Entry 6A3B (X-ray diffraction, 2.51 A resolution); this record covers chains B and C of the 4 polymer chains in the assembly.

Chain B:
Protein: Ran-specific GTPase-activating protein 1
Organism: Saccharomyces cerevisiae
Notes: fragment: lacking C-terminal inhibitory tail and H9 loop
UniProtKB: P41920 (YRB1_YEAST); residue numbers follow UniProt; this construct covers 62-201
Amino-acid sequence (143 residues; each row starts with the number of its first residue):
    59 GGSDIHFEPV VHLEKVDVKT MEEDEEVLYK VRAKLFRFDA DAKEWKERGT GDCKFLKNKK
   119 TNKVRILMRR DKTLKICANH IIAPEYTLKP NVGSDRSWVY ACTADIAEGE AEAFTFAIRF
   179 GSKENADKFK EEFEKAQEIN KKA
Not modelled in the structure: 59-63, 70-77, 201
Construct notes: expression tag (59-61)

Chain C:
Protein: Exportin-1
Organism: Saccharomyces cerevisiae (strain ATCC 204508 / S288c)
UniProtKB: P30822 (XPO1_YEAST); residue numbers follow UniProt; this construct covers 1-376, 414-440, 462-1058
Amino-acid sequence (1003 residues; row label = number of the first residue in the row; note: 58 numbers in that range are skipped by the numbering (no residue carries them; nothing is unmodelled there); numbers below 1 keep their minus sign (Gly-2 is residue -2)):
    -2 GGSMEGILDF SNDLDIALLD QVVSTFYQGS GVQQKQAQEI LTKFQDNPDA WQKADQILQF
    58 STNPQSKFIA LSILDKLITR KWKLLPNDHR IGIRNFVVGM IISMCQDDEV FKTQKNLINK
   118 SDLTLVQILK QEWPQNWPEF IPELIGSSSS SVNVCENNMI VLKLLSEEVF DFSAEQMTQA
   178 KALHLKNSMS KEFEQIFKLC FQVLEQGSSS SLIVATLESL LRYLHWIPYR YIYETNILEL
   238 LSTKFMTSPD TRAITLKCLT EVSNLKIPQD NDLIKRQTVL FFQNTLQQIA TSVMPVTADL
   298 KATYANANGN DQSFLQDLAM FLTTYLARNR ALLESDESLR ELLLNAHQYL IQLSKIEERE
   358 LFKTTLDYWH NLVADLFYE
   414 PLKKHIYEEI CSQLRLVIIE NMVRPEE
   462 IQLYKSEREV LVYLTHLNVI DTEEIMISKL ARQIDGSEWS WHNINTLSWA IGSISGTMSE
   522 DTEKRFVVTV IKDLLGLCEQ KRGKDNKAVV ASDIMYVVGQ YPRFLKAHWN FLRTVILKLF
   582 EFMHETHEGV QDMACDTFIK IVQKCKYHFV IQQPRESEPF IQTIIRDIQK TTADLQPQQV
   642 HTFYKACGII ISEERSVAER NRLLSDLMQL PNMAWDTIVE QSTANPTLLL DSETVKIIAN
   702 IIKTNVAVCT SMGADFYPQL GHIYYNMLQL YRAVSSMISA QVAAEGLIAT KTPKVRGLRT
   762 IKKEILKLVE TYISKARNLD DVVKVLVEPL LNAVLEDYMN NVPDARDAEV LNCMTTVVEK
   822 VGHMIPQGVI LILQSVFECT LDMINKDFTE YPEHRVEFYK LLKVINEKSF AAFLELPPAA
   882 FKLFVDAICW AFKHNNRDVE VNGLQIALDL VKNIERMGNV PFANEFHKNY FFIFVSETFF
   942 VLTDSDHKSG FSKQALLLMK LISLVYDNKI SVPLYQEAEV PQGTSNQVYL SQYLANMLSN
  1002 AFPHLTSEQI ASFLSALTKQ CKDLVVFKGT LRDFLVQIKE VGGDPTDYLF AEDKENA
Not modelled in the structure: -2, 1053-1058
Construct notes: expression tag (-2 to 0); engineered mutation Gly537 (Asp in P30822), Cys539 (Thr in P30822), Glu540 (Val in P30822), Gln541 (Lys in P30822), Cys1022 (Tyr in P30822)
Bound ions: Na+: Tyr465, Trp510, Tyr557

Chain B / chain C interface:
Contacting residue pairs (7; chain B residue first):
  Val150(B) with Ile749(C), hydrophobic; Thr753(C); Pro754(C)
  Gly151(B) with Lys752(C); Arg757(C), hydrogen bond (backbone-side chain)
  Ser152(B) with Pro754(C)
  Asp153(B) with Pro754(C)

Overview:
The interface between chain B and chain C involves 4 residues on one side and 5 on the other; the contacts
include 1 hydrogen bond. Its one hydrogen-bonded contact is Gly151(B)-Arg757(C). Tyr465(C), Trp510(C) and
Tyr557(C) form the Na+ site.
Here chain B is Ran-specific GTPase-activating protein 1 (Saccharomyces cerevisiae) and chain C is Exportin-1
(Saccharomyces cerevisiae (strain ATCC 204508 / S288c)). Entry 6A3B (MVM NES mutant Nm13 in complex with
CRM1-Ran-RanBP1) was determined by X-ray diffraction (same publication as 9VM1, 6A38, 6A3A, 6A3C and 6A3E).
